PDB entry 2VPY | X-ray diffraction, 2.50 A resolution | chains C and G of the 6 polymer chains in the assembly

Chain C:
Molecule: Hypothetical membrane spanning protein
Source organism: Thermus thermophilus
UniProt: Q72LA6 (Q72LA6_THET2); residue numbers follow UniProt; this construct covers 1-253
Chain sequence (253 residues; row label = number of the first residue in the row):
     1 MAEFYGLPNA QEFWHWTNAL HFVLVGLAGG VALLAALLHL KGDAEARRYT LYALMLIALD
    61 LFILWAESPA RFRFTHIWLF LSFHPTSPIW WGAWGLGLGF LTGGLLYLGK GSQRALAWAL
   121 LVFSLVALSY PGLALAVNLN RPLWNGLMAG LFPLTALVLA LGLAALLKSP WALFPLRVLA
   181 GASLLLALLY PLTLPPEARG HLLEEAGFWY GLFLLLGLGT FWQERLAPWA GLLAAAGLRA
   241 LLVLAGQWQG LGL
Disordered / not traced: 1, 253
Residues lining bound ligands: pentachlorophenol (PCI): N18, H21, F22, L64, E67, H76, L79, I89, G92, A93, L96, Y130

Chain G:
Molecule: Hypothetical membrane spanning protein
Source organism: Thermus thermophilus
UniProt: Q72LA6 (Q72LA6_THET2); residues 0-252 here correspond to UniProt positions 1-253 (UniProt number = residue number + 1)
Chain sequence (253 residues; row label = number of the first residue in the row; numbering starts at 0):
     0 MAEFYGLPNA QEFWHWTNAL HFVLVGLAGG VALLAALLHL KGDAEARRYT LYALMLIALD
    60 LFILWAESPA RFRFTHIWLF LSFHPTSPIW WGAWGLGLGF LTGGLLYLGK GSQRALAWAL
   120 LVFSLVALSY PGLALAVNLN RPLWNGLMAG LFPLTALVLA LGLAALLKSP WALFPLRVLA
   180 GASLLLALLY PLTLPPEARG HLLEEAGFWY GLFLLLGLGT FWQERLAPWA GLLAAAGLRA
   240 LLVLAGQWQG LGL
Disordered / not traced: 0, 252
Residues lining bound ligands: pentachlorophenol (PCI): N17, H20, F21, L63, E66, S67, H75, L78, I88, Y129

How chain C and chain G interact:
Contacting residue pairs - 31 pairs, chain C then chain G:
  L125(C) - L184(G)  hydrophobic
  S129(C) - L184(G)
  S129(C) - L188(G)
  L133(C) - L188(G)  hydrophobic
  L133(C) - L191(G)  hydrophobic
  L139(C) - T192(G)
  L139(C) - P194(G)  hydrophobic
  N145(C) - G145(G)
  G146(C) - N144(G)
  G146(C) - L146(G)
  G146(C) - T192(G)
  L147(C) - G145(G)
  L147(C) - L146(G)
  A149(C) - L185(G)
  A149(C) - L188(G)
  A149(C) - T192(G)
  G150(C) - L146(G)
  G150(C) - L185(G)
  F174(C) - F173(G)  hydrophobic
  V178(C) - L178(G)  hydrophobic
  L179(C) - V177(G)  hydrophobic
  L185(C) - L124(G)  hydrophobic
  L185(C) - S128(G)
  L186(C) - A148(G)
  L186(C) - G149(G)
  L189(C) - S128(G)
  L189(C) - A148(G)
  T193(C) - A135(G)
  T193(C) - G145(G)
  T193(C) - A148(G)
  P195(C) - L138(G)  hydrophobic
Interface residues without a listed pair, chain C (25 interface residues in all): A136, V137, P153, L154, P175, A182, L192, L194
Interface residues without a listed pair, chain G (24 interface residues in all): L132, P152, L153, P174, A181, L193

Summary:
25 residues of chain C and 24 residues of chain G are in contact. Bound to chain C: pentachlorophenol. Ligands
of chain G: pentachlorophenol.
Chain C and chain G are both Hypothetical membrane spanning protein (Thermus thermophilus); the structure,
Polysulfide reductase with bound quinone inhibitor, pentachlorophenol (PCP), was determined by X-ray
diffraction together with 2VPW, 2VPX and 2VPZ from the same study.
